6J0N - chains b and c of the 54 polymer chains in the assembly; structure by electron microscopy, 3.50 A resolution.

# Chain b (and c)
Molecule: Pvc7
From: Photorhabdus asymbiotica subsp. asymbiotica (strain ATCC 43949 / 3105-77)
Notes: chain c of this document is another copy of the same molecule, construct and numbering; everything in this record applies to it too
UniProt: B6VNN8 (B6VNN8_PHOAA); residue numbers follow UniProt; this construct covers 1-229
Sequence (229 residues; each row starts with the number of its first residue):
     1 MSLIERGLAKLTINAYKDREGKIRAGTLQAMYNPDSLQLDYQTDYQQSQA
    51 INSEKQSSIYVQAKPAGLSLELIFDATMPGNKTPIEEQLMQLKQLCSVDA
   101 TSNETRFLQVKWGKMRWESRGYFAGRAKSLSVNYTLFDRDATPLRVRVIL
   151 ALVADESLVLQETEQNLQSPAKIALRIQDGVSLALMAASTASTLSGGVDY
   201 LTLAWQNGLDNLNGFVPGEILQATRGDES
Not modelled in the structure: 1-2, 226-229

# Interface between chain b and chain c
Pairs across the interface - 68 pairs, chain b then chain c:
  K17(b) - S192(c)
  I23(b) - A191(c)
  I23(b) - S192(c)
  Y60(b) - E54(c)  hydrogen bond
  Q62(b) - Q47(c)
  Q62(b) - S48(c)
  Q62(b) - Q49(c)
  A63(b) - Q47(c)  hydrogen bond (backbone-side chain)
  P65(b) - Q47(c)
  P65(b) - Q56(c)
  E86(b) - K114(c)
  E86(b) - R116(c)
  L89(b) - E118(c)
  M90(b) - S119(c)
  K93(b) - Y41(c)
  K93(b) - E118(c)
  V98(b) - Y60(c)
  A100(b) - Q165(c)
  A100(b) - Q168(c)  hydrogen bond (backbone-side chain)
  A100(b) - S169(c)  hydrogen bond (backbone-side chain)
  T101(b) - S192(c)
  T101(b) - S195(c)
  N103(b) - Y60(c)
  T105(b) - Y45(c)  hydrogen bond
  R126(b) - Y45(c)
  R126(b) - Y60(c)
  A127(b) - T43(c)
  A127(b) - Y45(c)  hydrogen bond (backbone-side chain)
  K128(b) - Q42(c)
  K128(b) - T43(c)  hydrogen bond (backbone-backbone)
  K128(b) - Y45(c)
  S129(b) - Y41(c)  hydrogen bond (side chain-backbone)
  L130(b) - L39(c)
  L130(b) - D40(c)
  L130(b) - Y41(c)  hydrogen bond (backbone-backbone)
  S131(b) - L39(c)
  S131(b) - D40(c)  hydrogen bond
  V132(b) - L37(c)
  V132(b) - Q38(c)
  V132(b) - L39(c)  hydrogen bond (backbone-backbone)
  N133(b) - L37(c)
  N133(b) - Q38(c)
  Y134(b) - S36(c)
  Y134(b) - L37(c)  hydrogen bond (backbone-backbone)
  Y134(b) - L39(c)  hydrophobic
  Y134(b) - M115(c)  hydrophobic
  Y134(b) - E118(c)  hydrogen bond
  T135(b) - S36(c)
  F137(b) - D35(c)
  F137(b) - L37(c)  hydrophobic
  F137(b) - W112(c)  hydrophobic
  F137(b) - M115(c)  hydrophobic
  R139(b) - R6(c)
  R139(b) - G7(c)
  R139(b) - L8(c)
  R139(b) - A9(c)  hydrogen bond (backbone-backbone)
  D140(b) - G113(c)
  D140(b) - K114(c)  hydrogen bond (backbone-backbone)
  A141(b) - W112(c)
  A141(b) - G113(c)
  A141(b) - M115(c)
  T142(b) - K114(c)
  V153(b) - Y45(c)  hydrophobic
  D155(b) - S57(c)
  D155(b) - S58(c)  hydrogen bond
  Q161(b) - K55(c)
  Q161(b) - Q56(c)  hydrogen bond (side chain-backbone)
  E162(b) - K55(c)  salt bridge
Interface residues without a listed pair, chain b (46 interface residues in all): R19, K64, A66, C96, D99, E104, R106, L136, P143, E156, L158, Q165
Interface residues without a listed pair, chain c (41 interface residues in all): P34, I59, A63, T193, L194

# In short
46 residues of chain b face 41 of chain c across their interface; the contacts include 17 hydrogen bonds and 1
salt bridge. Polar pairs include E162(b)-K55(c), Y60(b)-E54(c) and A63(b)-Q47(c).
Both chains are Pvc7 (Photorhabdus asymbiotica subsp. asymbiotica (strain ATCC 43949 / 3105-77)). Entry 6J0N
(Cryo-EM Structure of an Extracellular Contractile Injection System, baseplate in extended state, refined in
C6 symmetry) was determined by electron microscopy, deposited together with 6J0B, 6J0C, 6J0F and 6J0M.
